PDB entry 8H0W | electron microscopy, 4.60 A resolution (low resolution: residue-level contacts below are approximate; hydrogen-bond / salt-bridge calls are withheld) | chains A and T of the 24 polymer chains in the assembly

[Chain A]
Molecule: DNA-directed RNA polymerase subunit
From: Komagataella phaffii
Notes: EC 2.7.7.6
UniProtKB: C4R4Y0 (C4R4Y0_KOMPG); residues 1-1743 here = UniProt positions 1-1743
Sequence (1743 residues; row label = number of the first residue in the row):
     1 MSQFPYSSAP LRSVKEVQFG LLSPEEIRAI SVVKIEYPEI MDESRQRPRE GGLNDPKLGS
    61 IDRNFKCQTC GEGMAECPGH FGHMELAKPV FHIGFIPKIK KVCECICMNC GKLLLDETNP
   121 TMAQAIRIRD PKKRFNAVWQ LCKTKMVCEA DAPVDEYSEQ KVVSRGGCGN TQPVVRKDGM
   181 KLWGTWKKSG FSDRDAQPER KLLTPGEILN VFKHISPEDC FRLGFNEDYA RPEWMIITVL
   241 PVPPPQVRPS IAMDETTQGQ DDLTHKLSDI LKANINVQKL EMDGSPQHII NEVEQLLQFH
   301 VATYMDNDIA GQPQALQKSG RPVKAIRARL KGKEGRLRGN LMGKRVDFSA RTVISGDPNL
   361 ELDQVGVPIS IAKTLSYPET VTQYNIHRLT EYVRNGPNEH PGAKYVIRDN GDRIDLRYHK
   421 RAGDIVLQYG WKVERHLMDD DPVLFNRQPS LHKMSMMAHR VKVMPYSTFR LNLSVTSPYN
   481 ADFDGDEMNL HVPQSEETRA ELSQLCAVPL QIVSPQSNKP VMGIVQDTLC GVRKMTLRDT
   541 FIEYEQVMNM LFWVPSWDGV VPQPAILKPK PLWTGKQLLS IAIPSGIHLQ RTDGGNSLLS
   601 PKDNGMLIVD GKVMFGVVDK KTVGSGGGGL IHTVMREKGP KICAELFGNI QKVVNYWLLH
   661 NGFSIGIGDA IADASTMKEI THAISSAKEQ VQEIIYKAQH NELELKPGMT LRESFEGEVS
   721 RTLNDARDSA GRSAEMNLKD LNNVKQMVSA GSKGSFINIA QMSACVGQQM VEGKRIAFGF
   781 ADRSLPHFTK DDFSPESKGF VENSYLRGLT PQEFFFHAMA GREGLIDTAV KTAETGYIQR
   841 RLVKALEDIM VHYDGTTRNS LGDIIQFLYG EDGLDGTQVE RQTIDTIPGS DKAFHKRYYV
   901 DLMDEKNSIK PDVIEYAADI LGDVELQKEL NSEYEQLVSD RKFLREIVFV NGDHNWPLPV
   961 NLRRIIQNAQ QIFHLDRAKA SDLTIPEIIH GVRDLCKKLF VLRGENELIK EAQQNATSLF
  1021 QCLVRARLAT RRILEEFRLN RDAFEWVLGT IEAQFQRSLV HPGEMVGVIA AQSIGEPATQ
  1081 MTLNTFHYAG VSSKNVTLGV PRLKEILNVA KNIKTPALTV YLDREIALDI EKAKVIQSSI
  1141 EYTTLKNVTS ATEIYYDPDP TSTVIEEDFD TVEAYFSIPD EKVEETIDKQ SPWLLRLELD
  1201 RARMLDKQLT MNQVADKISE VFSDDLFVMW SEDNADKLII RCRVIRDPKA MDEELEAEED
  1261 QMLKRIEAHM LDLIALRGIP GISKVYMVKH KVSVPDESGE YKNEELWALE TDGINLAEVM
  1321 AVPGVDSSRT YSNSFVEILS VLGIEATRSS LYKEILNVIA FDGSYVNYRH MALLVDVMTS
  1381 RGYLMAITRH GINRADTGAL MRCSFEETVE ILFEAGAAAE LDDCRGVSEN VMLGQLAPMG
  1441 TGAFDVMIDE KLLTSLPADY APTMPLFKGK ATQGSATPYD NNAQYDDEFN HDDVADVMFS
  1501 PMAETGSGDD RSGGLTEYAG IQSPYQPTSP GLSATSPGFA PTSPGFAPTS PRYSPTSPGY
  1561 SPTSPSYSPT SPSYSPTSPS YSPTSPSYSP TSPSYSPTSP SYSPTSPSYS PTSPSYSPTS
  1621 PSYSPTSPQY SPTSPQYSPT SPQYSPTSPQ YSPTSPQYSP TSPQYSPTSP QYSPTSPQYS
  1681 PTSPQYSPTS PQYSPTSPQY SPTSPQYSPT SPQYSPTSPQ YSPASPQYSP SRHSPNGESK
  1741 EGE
Disordered / not traced: 1, 154-160, 190-195, 1082-1094, 1178-1189, 1246-1257, 1464-1743
Metal / ion sites: Zn2+ site 1: Cys67, Cys70, Cys77, His80; Zn2+ site 2: Cys107, Cys110, Cys148, Cys168; Mg2+: Asp482, Asp484, Asp486 (shared with 2 residues of chain P)

[Chain T]
Molecule: 261-nt DNA strand
Sequence (261 nucleotides; row label = number of the first residue in the row; numbers below 1 keep their minus sign (DA-97 is residue -97)):
   -97 ATCTATGAAT TTCGCGACAC AAGGCCTGGA TGTATATATC TGACACGTGC CTGGAGACTA
   -37 GGGAGTAATC CCCTTGGCGG TTAAAACGCG GGGGACAGCG CGTACGTGCG TTTAAGCGGT
    23 GCTAGAGCTG TCTACGACCA ATTGAGCGGC CTCGGCACCG GATTCCCAAA CACACCAAAC
    83 ACAAGTGGAC CGTAAGCTCC TATTGCTTTA AAGGCAGAGG ACAAACACGT CCGGAATGAG
   143 AGCTAATTTG GTATTTAAGA A
Disordered / not traced: -97 to -92, 114-163

[Chain A / chain T interface]
Contacting residue pairs - 20 pairs, chain A then chain T:
  Met253(A) with DA104(T)
  Ala310(A) with DG90(T)
  Lys318(A) with DT105(T)
  Lys333(A) with DG94(T); DT95(T)
  Arg338(A) with DC93(T); DT95(T)
  Arg345(A) with DA97(T)
  Arg351(A) with DA97(T)
  Gln448(A) with DA96(T)
  Pro449(A) with DG94(T)
  Thr832(A) with DG94(T)
  Ala833(A) with DG94(T)
  Gly836(A) with DG94(T)
  Tyr837(A) with DC93(T)
  Arg1389(A) with DG90(T); DA91(T)
  Glu1406(A) with DC92(T)
  Glu1407(A) with DC92(T)
  Glu1410(A) with DA91(T)

[Summary]
17 residues of chain A and 10 residues of chain T are in contact. Cys67(A), Cys70(A), Cys77(A) and His80(A)
coordinate Zn2+ site 1. Cys107(A), Cys110(A), Cys148(A) and Cys168(A) form the Zn2+ site 2.
Chain A is DNA-directed RNA polymerase subunit (Komagataella phaffii) and chain T is a 261-nt DNA strand; the
structure, RNA polymerase II transcribing a chromatosome (type II), was determined by electron microscopy
(same publication as 8H0V).
